Entry 3OUH (X-ray diffraction, 2.51 A resolution); this record covers chain A.

# Chain A
Protein: Egl nine homolog 1
Source organism: Homo sapiens
Notes: EC 1.14.11.-
UniProtKB: Q9GZT9 (EGLN1_HUMAN); residue numbers follow UniProt; this construct covers 181-416
Amino-acid sequence (237 residues; numbered 180 to 416; the number before each row is that of its first residue):
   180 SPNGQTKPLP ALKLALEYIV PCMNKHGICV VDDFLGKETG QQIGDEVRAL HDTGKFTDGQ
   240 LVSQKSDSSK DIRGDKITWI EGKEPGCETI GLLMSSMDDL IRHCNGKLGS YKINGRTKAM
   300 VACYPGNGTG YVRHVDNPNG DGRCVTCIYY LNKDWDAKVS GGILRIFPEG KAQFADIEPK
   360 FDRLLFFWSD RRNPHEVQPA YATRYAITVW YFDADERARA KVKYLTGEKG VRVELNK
Not modelled in the structure: 180-187, 244-247, 404-416
Construct notes: expression tag (180)
Cystine bridges: Cys201-Cys208
Metal / ion sites: Fe2+: His313, Asp315, His374 (together with 014)
Ligand contacts: 014: Met299, Tyr303, Tyr310, His313, Asp315, Arg322, Ile327, Tyr329, Leu343, His374, Val376, Arg383, Ala385, Trp389
From the paper describing this entry:
  - binding site for the ligand 014: Tyr303, Arg383

# Overview
Ligands of chain A: 014. His313, Asp315 and His374 coordinate Fe2+. The paper reports a binding site for the
ligand 014 at Tyr303 and Arg383.
Chain A is Egl nine homolog 1 (Homo sapiens); the structure, PHD2-R127 with JNJ41536014, was determined by
X-ray diffraction (same publication as 3OUI and 3OUJ).
